Entry 9K0D (electron microscopy, 2.60 A resolution); this record covers chains D and O of the 18 polymer chains in the assembly.

== Chain D (and O) ==
Protein: Amyloid-beta A4 protein
Notes: chain O of this document is another copy of the same molecule, construct and numbering; everything in this record applies to it too
UniProt: B4DMD5 (B4DMD5_HUMAN); residues 1-42 here correspond to UniProt positions 524-565 (UniProt number = residue number + 523)
Sequence (42 residues; numbered 1 to 42; the number before each row is that of its first residue):
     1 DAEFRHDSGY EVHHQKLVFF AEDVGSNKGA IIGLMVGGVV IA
Disordered / not traced: 1-25
What the authors report for this chain:
  - self-association interface (contacts with another copy of this molecule); pairs are residue here / residue on that copy: I32-I32

== How chain D and chain O interact ==
Pairs across the interface - 34 pairs, chain D then chain O:
  S26(D) - S26(O)  hydrogen bond (backbone-backbone)
  S26(D) - N27(O)
  N27(D) - N27(O)  hydrogen bond
  K28(D) - N27(O)  hydrogen bond (backbone-backbone)
  K28(D) - K28(O)
  G29(D) - N27(O)
  G29(D) - G29(O)
  A30(D) - N27(O)
  A30(D) - G29(O)  hydrogen bond (backbone-backbone)
  A30(D) - A30(O)
  A30(D) - I31(O)  hydrogen bond (backbone-backbone)
  I31(D) - I31(O)
  I32(D) - I31(O)  hydrogen bond (backbone-backbone)
  I32(D) - I32(O)
  I32(D) - G33(O)  hydrogen bond (backbone-backbone)
  G33(D) - G33(O)
  G33(D) - L34(O)  hydrogen bond (backbone-backbone)
  L34(D) - L34(O)
  M35(D) - L34(O)  hydrogen bond (backbone-backbone)
  M35(D) - M35(O)
  M35(D) - V36(O)  hydrogen bond (backbone-backbone)
  M35(D) - V39(O)
  M35(D) - V40(O)  hydrophobic
  V36(D) - V36(O)
  G37(D) - V36(O)  hydrogen bond (backbone-backbone)
  G37(D) - G38(O)
  G38(D) - G38(O)
  G38(D) - V39(O)  hydrogen bond (backbone-backbone)
  V39(D) - V39(O)
  V40(D) - V39(O)  hydrogen bond (backbone-backbone)
  V40(D) - V40(O)
  V40(D) - I41(O)  hydrogen bond (backbone-backbone)
  I41(D) - I41(O)
  A42(D) - I41(O)  hydrogen bond (backbone-backbone)
Other interface residues (no listed pair), chain O (17 interface residues in all): G37, A42

== Summary ==
Chain D and chain O each contribute 17 residues to their interface; the contacts include 15 hydrogen bonds.
Polar contacts include N27(D)-N27(O), S26(D)-S26(O) and K28(D)-N27(O). The paper reports a self-association
interface involving I32(D).
Chain D and chain O are both Amyloid-beta A4 protein; the structure, Cryo-EM structure of Amyloid-beta42-4b
polymorph 1, was determined by electron microscopy together with 9K0E and 9K0F from the same study.
